8W1R - chains I and K of the 11 polymer chains in the assembly; structure by electron microscopy, 3.30 A resolution.

== Chain I ==
Name: Core protein VP3
Source organism: Bluetongue virus (serotype 1 / isolate South Africa)
UniProtKB: Q1AE73 (Q1AE73_9REOV); residue numbers follow UniProt; this construct covers 1-901
Chain sequence (901 residues; each row starts with the number of its first residue):
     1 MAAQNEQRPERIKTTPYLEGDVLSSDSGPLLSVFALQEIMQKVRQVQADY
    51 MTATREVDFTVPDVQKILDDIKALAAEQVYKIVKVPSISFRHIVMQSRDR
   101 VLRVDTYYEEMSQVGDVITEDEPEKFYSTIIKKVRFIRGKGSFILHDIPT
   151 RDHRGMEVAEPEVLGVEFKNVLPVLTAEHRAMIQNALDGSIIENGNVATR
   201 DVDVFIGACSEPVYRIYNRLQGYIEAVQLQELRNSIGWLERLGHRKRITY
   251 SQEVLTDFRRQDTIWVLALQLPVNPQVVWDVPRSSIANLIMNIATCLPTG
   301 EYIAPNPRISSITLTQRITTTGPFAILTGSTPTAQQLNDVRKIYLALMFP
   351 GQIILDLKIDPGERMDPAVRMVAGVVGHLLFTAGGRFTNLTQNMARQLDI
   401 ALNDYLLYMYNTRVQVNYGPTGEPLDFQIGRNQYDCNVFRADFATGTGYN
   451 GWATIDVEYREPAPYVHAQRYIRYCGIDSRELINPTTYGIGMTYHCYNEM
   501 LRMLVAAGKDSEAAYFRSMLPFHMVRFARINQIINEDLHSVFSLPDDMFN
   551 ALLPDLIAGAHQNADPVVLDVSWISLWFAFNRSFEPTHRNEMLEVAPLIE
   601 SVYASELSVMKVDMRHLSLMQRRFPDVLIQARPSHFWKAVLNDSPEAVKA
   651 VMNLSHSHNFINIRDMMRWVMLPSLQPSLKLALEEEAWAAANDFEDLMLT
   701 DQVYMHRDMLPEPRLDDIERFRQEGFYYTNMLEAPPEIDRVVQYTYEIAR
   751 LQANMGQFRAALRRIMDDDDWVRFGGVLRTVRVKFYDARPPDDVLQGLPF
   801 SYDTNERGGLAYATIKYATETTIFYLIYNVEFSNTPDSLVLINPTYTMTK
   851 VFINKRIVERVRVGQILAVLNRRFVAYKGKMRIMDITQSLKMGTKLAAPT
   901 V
Not modelled in the structure: 1-26
What the authors report for this chain:
  - mutagenesis - R431F: abolished growth in response to reverse genetics method

== Chain K ==
Name: RNA-directed RNA polymerase
Source organism: Bluetongue virus (serotype 1 / isolate South Africa)
Notes: EC 2.7.7.48
UniProtKB: W0G557 (W0G557_9REOV); residues 1-1302 here = UniProt positions 1-1302
Chain sequence (1302 residues; each row starts with the number of its first residue):
     1 MVAITVQGAQLIKRVVERFYPGIAFNINEGACYIYKFSDHIRRIRMKHGT
    51 KYRRQAEEIIRNISLRKERLYGIPVLDEVEWKYVFDGQTFQSYAFEVYVN
   101 SILPWSELDPEEEFLRNYRVSREMTEVEKFIEFRAKNEMQIYGDIPIKVW
   151 CCFINELSAELKHVPLGMQVMADFVNRFDSPFHQGNRDLSNLEDFQVAYT
   201 TPLLFEMCCMESILEFNIKMRMREEEISALEFGDMKVDPVGLLREFFILC
   251 LPHPKKINNVLRAPYSWFVKMWGVGADPIVVLQSTAGDDRNSKDVFYDKF
   301 RTEPNRYKALFRSSFYNESRRMNEEKILEAVKYSQKLGSHDRRLPLFEKM
   351 LKTVYTTPFYPHKSSNMILASFLLSIQTITGYGRAWVKNVSTEFDKQLKP
   401 NPSNLVQDVSDLTREFFKQAYVEAKERREEIVKPEDLYTSMLRLARNTSS
   451 GFSTEIYVKKRFGPRLRDKDLIKINSRIKALVIFTKGHTVFTDEELHKKY
   501 NSVELYQTKGSRDVPIKATRTIYSINLSVLVPQLIVTLPLNEYFSRVGGI
   551 TSPDYKKIGGKVIVGDLEATGSRVMDAADCFRNSADRDIFTIAIDYSEYD
   601 THLTRHNFRTGMLQGIREAMAPYRDLRYEGYTLEQIIDFGYGEGRVANTL
   651 WNGKRRLFKTTFDAYIRLDESERDKGSFKVPKGVLPVSSVDVANRIAVDK
   701 GFDTLIAATDGSDLALIDTHLSGENSTLIANSMHNMAIGTLMQREVGREQ
   751 PGVLTFLSEQYVGDDTLFYTKLHTTDTKVFDKVAASIFDTVAKCGHEASP
   801 SKTMMTPYSVEKTQTHAKQGCYVPQDRMMIISSERRKDIEDVQGYVRSQV
   851 QTMITKVSRGFCHDLAQLILMLKTTFIGAWKMKRTIKEDAMYRDRKFDSN
   901 DEDGFTLIQIRNPLALYVPIGWNGYGAHPAALNIVMTEEMYVDSIMISKL
   951 DEIMAPIRRIVHDIPPCWNETQGDKRGLISATKMSFFSKMARPAVQAALS
  1001 DPQIINLVEELPLGEFSPGRISRTMMHSALLKESSARTLLSSGYELEYQK
  1051 ALNSWITQVSMRLGEESGVISTSYAKLFDVYFEGELDGAPHMFPDQNLSP
  1101 QFYIQKMMIGPRVSSRVRNSYVDRIDVILRKDVVMRGFITANTILNVIEK
  1151 LGTNHSVGDLVTVFTLMNIETRVAEELAEYMTSEKIRFDALKLLKKGIAG
  1201 DEFTMSLNVATQDFIDTYLAYPYQLTKTEVDAISLYCTQMIMLRAALGLP
  1251 KKKMKIVVTDDAKKRYKIRLQRFRTHVPKIKVLKKLIDPNRMTVRNLENQ
  1301 FV
Not modelled in the structure: 1, 460-470

== Chain I / chain K interface ==
Pairs across the interface (27):
  Ser27(I) - Arg1062(K)
  Ser27(I) - Arg1274(K)  hydrogen bond
  Gly28(I) - Arg1274(K)
  Pro29(I) - Arg1062(K)  hydrogen bond (backbone-side chain)
  Leu30(I) - Arg1062(K)
  Leu31(I) - Met1061(K)
  Leu31(I) - Arg1062(K)
  Ser32(I) - Met1061(K)
  Val33(I) - Tyr941(K)
  Val33(I) - Met1061(K)  hydrophobic
  Leu36(I) - Ile945(K)  hydrophobic
  Gln37(I) - Arg958(K)
  Met40(I) - Ile945(K)
  Met40(I) - Met946(K)  hydrophobic
  Arg44(I) - Ile945(K)  hydrogen bond (side chain-backbone)
  Arg44(I) - Met946(K)  hydrogen bond (side chain-backbone)
  Arg44(I) - Ile947(K)  hydrogen bond (side chain-backbone)
  Arg44(I) - Ser948(K)
  Arg44(I) - Asp951(K)  salt bridge
  Thr54(I) - Glu1083(K)
  Thr315(I) - Tyr1223(K)
  Thr321(I) - Asn1299(K)  hydrogen bond
  Ala325(I) - Tyr1223(K)  hydrogen bond (backbone-side chain)
  Thr328(I) - Tyr1223(K)
  Thr331(I) - Val1257(K)
  Gln336(I) - Asp1260(K)
  Ile574(I) - Asp1260(K)
Also at the interface, not in a pair above, chain I (21 interface residues in all): Tyr50, Thr319
Also at the interface, not in a pair above, chain K (23 interface residues in all): Trp922, Gln1058, Val1059, Ser1060, Tyr1081, Val1258, Met1292, Asn1296

== Summary ==
21 residues of chain I and 23 residues of chain K are in contact; the contacts include 7 hydrogen bonds and 1
salt bridge. Among the polar pairs are Arg44(I)-Asp951(K), Ser27(I)-Arg1274(K) and Pro29(I)-Arg1062(K). From
the paper: R431F of chain I abolishes growth in response to reverse genetics method.
Here chain I is Core protein VP3 and chain K is RNA-directed RNA polymerase, both from Bluetongue virus
(serotype 1 / isolate South Africa). Entry 8W1R (Cryo-EM structure of BTV core) was determined by electron
microscopy, deposited together with 8W12, 8W19, 8W1C, 8W1O and 8W1S.
